PDB entry 3MG7 | X-ray diffraction, 2.78 A resolution | chains S and T of the 28 polymer chains in the assembly

[Chain S]
Protein: Proteasome component PRE5
From: Saccharomyces cerevisiae
Notes: EC 3.4.25.1
UniProt: P40302 (PSA1_YEAST); the construct lacks a stretch of the UniProt sequence and is renumbered around it, so the offset changes along the chain: 3-60 = UniProt 1-58; 63-180 = UniProt 59-176; 181-204 = UniProt 181-204; 206-208 = UniProt 205-207; 1 more segments
Chain sequence (234 residues; row label = number of the first residue in the row; note: 3 numbers in that range are skipped by the numbering (no residue carries them; nothing is unmodelled there); a row labelled like 180A-180D holds insertion residues (180A, then the next letters in order)):
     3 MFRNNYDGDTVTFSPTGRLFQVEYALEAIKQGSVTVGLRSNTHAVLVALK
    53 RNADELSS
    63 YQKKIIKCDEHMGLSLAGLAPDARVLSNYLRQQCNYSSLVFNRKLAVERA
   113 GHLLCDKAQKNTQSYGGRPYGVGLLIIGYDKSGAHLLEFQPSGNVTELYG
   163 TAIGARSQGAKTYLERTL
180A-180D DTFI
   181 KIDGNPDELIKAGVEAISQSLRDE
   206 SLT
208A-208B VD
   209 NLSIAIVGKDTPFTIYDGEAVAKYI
Not modelled in the structure: 3
Swiss-Prot annotation at these positions:
  - modified residue: Ser-16 (Phosphoserine)
  - cross-link: Lys-191 (Glycyl lysine isopeptide (Lys-Gly) (interchain with G-Cter in ubiquitin))

[Chain T]
Protein: Proteasome component C1
From: Saccharomyces cerevisiae
Notes: EC 3.4.25.1
UniProt: P21242 (PSA3_YEAST); the construct lacks a stretch of the UniProt sequence and is renumbered around it, so the offset changes along the chain: 1-180 = UniProt 1-180; 181-199 = UniProt 184-202; 201-206 = UniProt 203-208; 207-218 = UniProt 211-222; 1 more segments
Chain sequence (248 residues; numbered 1 to 241 plus 8 insertion-coded residues; 1 number in that range is skipped by the numbering (no residue carries it; nothing is unmodelled there); the number before each row is that of its first residue; a row labelled like 180A-180C holds insertion residues (180A, then the next letters in order)):
     1 MTSIGTGYDLSNSVFSPDGRNFQVEYAVKAVENGTTSIGIKCNDGVVFAV
    51 EKLITSKLLVPQKNVKIQVVDRHIGCVYSGLIPDGRHLVNRGREEAASFK
   101 KLYKTPIPIPAFADRLGQYVQAHTLYNSVRPFGVSTIFGGVDKNGAHLYM
   151 LEPSGSYWGYKGAATGKGRQSAKAELEKLV
180A-180C DHH
   181 PEGLSAREAVKQAAKIIYL
   201 AHEDNK
206A-206B EK
   207 DFELEISWCSLS
218A-218C ETN
   219 GLHKFVKGDLLQEAIDFAQKEIN
Not modelled in the structure: 1-11
Swiss-Prot annotation at these positions:
  - modified residue: Thr-2 (N-acetylthreonine)

[Chain S / chain T interface]
Pairs across the interface - 57 pairs, chain S then chain T:
  Thr-12(S) with Arg-130(T)
  Val-13(S) with Gln-23(T); Asn-127(T); Ser-128(T); Val-129(T); Arg-130(T)
  Thr-14(S) with Gln-23(T)
  Phe-15(S) with Gln-23(T), hydrogen bond (backbone-side chain); Tyr-26(T), hydrophobic; Ala-27(T), hydrophobic; Arg-130(T); Pro-131(T); Gly-133(T)
  Ser-16(S) with Tyr-26(T)
  Pro-17(S) with Tyr-26(T), hydrophobic; Lys-29(T)
  Thr-18(S) with Lys-29(T)
  Gly-19(S) with Tyr-26(T); Lys-29(T); Ala-30(T)
  Leu-21(S) with Leu-81(T), hydrophobic; Arg-130(T)
  Glu-110(S) with Lys-63(T)
  His-114(S) with Arg-86(T)
  Cys-117(S) with Arg-86(T)
  Asp-118(S) with Arg-86(T), salt bridge; Asn-90(T)
  Gln-121(S) with Pro-83(T); Asp-84(T); His-87(T), hydrogen bond
  Thr-124(S) with Arg-130(T), hydrogen bond (backbone-side chain)
  Gln-125(S) with His-123(T); Arg-130(T); Phe-132(T)
  Tyr-127(S) with Ser-128(T)
  His-147(S) with Lys-63(T)
  Ser-154(S) with Pro-83(T)
  Gly-155(S) with Pro-83(T)
  Asn-156(S) with Ile-82(T); Pro-83(T)
  Thr-158(S) with Asn-64(T)
  Glu-159(S) with Leu-59(T); Val-60(T), hydrogen bond (backbone-backbone); Lys-63(T); Asn-64(T), hydrogen bond (backbone-side chain)
  Leu-160(S) with Leu-58(T); Leu-59(T); Val-60(T)
  Tyr-161(S) with Leu-58(T), hydrogen bond (backbone-backbone); Leu-59(T); Val-60(T), hydrophobic; Pro-61(T)
  Gly-162(S) with Leu-58(T)
  Lys-173(S) with Leu-58(T)
  Leu-176(S) with Leu-58(T)
  Glu-177(S) with Ser-56(T), hydrogen bond; Leu-58(T)
Also at the interface, not in a pair above, chain S (35 interface residues in all): Tyr-8, Arg-41, Ser-144, Val-157, Leu-180, Phe-180C
Also at the interface, not in a pair above, chain T (28 interface residues in all): Lys-57

[Overview]
35 residues of chain S face 28 of chain T across their interface; the contacts include 7 hydrogen bonds and 1
salt bridge. Among the polar pairs are Asp-118(S)/Arg-86(T), Phe-15(S)/Gln-23(T) and Gln-121(S)/His-87(T).
Chain S is Proteasome component PRE5 and chain T is Proteasome component C1, both from Saccharomyces
cerevisiae; the structure, Structure of yeast 20S open-gate proteasome with Compound 8, was determined by
X-ray diffraction, deposited together with 3MG0, 3MG6, 3MG8 and 3MG4.
